Entry 8JIS (electron microscopy, 2.46 A resolution); this record covers chains A and N of the 6 polymer chains in the assembly.

Chain A:
Molecule: Guanine nucleotide-binding protein G(s) subunit alpha isoforms short
Source organism: Homo sapiens
Sequence (356 residues; numbered 6 to 361; the number before each row is that of its first residue):
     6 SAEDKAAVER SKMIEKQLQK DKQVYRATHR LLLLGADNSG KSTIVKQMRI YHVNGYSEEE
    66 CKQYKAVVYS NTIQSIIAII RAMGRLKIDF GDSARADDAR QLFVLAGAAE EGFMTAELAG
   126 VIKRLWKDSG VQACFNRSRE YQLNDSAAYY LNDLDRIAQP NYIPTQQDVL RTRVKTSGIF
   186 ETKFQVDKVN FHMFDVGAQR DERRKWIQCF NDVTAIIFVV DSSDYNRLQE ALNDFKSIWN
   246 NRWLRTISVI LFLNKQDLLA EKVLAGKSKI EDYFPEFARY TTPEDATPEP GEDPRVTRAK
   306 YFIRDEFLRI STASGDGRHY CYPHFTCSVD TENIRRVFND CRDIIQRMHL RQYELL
Unresolved in the structure: 54-171

Chain N:
Molecule: Nanobody 35
Source organism: Escherichia coli
Notes: antibody fragment or engineered binder
Sequence (126 residues; each row starts with the number of its first residue):
     1 QVQLQESGGG LVQPGGSLRL SCAASGFTFS NYKMNWVRQA PGKGLEWVSD ISQSGASISY
    61 TGSVKGRFTI SRDNAKNTLY LQMNSLKPED TAVYYCARCP APFTRDCFDV TSTTYAYRGQ
   121 GTQVTV
Disulfide bonds: Cys22-Cys96

Interface between chain A and chain N:
Contacting residue pairs (27; chain A residue first):
  Arg205(A) with Thr114(N)
  Asp206(A) with Ser112(N); Thr114(N), hydrogen bond
  Glu207(A) with Thr111(N); Thr114(N); Tyr115(N)
  Arg208(A) with Phe108(N)
  Arg209(A) with Pro100(N); Tyr115(N); Tyr117(N)
  Gln234(A) with Trp47(N); Thr61(N); Gly62(N)
  Glu235(A) with Glu46(N); Trp47(N), hydrogen bond (side chain-backbone)
  Asn238(A) with Trp47(N)
  Ser242(A) with Asp106(N); Cys107(N), hydrogen bond (side chain-backbone); Phe108(N)
  Asn245(A) with Arg105(N); Asp106(N)
  Asn246(A) with Asp106(N), hydrogen bond; Phe108(N)
  Arg247(A) with Asp106(N)
  Ile275(A) with Gly62(N); Ser63(N)
  Tyr278(A) with Gly62(N)
Also at the interface, not in a pair above, chain A (16 interface residues in all): Lys241, Phe279
Also at the interface, not in a pair above, chain N (17 interface residues in all): Ser59, Lys65

Summary:
The interface between chain A and chain N involves 16 residues on one side and 17 on the other, with 4
hydrogen bonds. Among the polar pairs are Asp206(A)-Thr114(N), Glu235(A)-Trp47(N) and Ser242(A)-Cys107(N).
Here chain A is Guanine nucleotide-binding protein G(s) subunit alpha isoforms short (Homo sapiens) and chain
N is Nanobody 35 (Escherichia coli). Entry 8JIS (Cryo-EM structure of the GLP-1R/GCGR dual agonist
peptide15-bound human GLP-1R-Gs complex) was determined by electron microscopy (same publication as 8JIQ,
8JIU, 8JIP, 8JIR and 8JIT).
